PDB entry 8F7O | X-ray diffraction, 3.54 A resolution | chains A and B

# Chain A (and B)
Protein: Serine/threonine-protein kinase B-raf
From: Homo sapiens
Notes: EC 2.7.11.1; chain B of this document is another copy of the same molecule, construct and numbering; everything in this record applies to it too
Reference sequence: P15056 (BRAF_HUMAN); residue numbers follow UniProt; this construct covers 441-723
Sequence (283 residues; numbered 441 to 723; the number before each row is that of its first residue):
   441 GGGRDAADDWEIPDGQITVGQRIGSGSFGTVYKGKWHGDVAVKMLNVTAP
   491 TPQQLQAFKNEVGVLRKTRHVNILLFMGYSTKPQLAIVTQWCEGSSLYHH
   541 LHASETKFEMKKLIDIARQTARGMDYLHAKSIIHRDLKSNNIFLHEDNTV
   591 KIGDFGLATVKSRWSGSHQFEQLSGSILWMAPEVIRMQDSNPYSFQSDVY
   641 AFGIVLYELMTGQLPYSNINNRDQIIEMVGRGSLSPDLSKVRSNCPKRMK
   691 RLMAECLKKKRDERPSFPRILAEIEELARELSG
Not modelled in the structure: 441-448, 600-611 (chain B: 441-448, 600-610, 723)
Sequence notes: conflict Gly441 (Leu in P15056), Gly443 (Arg in P15056), Ala446 (Ser in P15056), Ala447 (Ser in P15056), Ala543 (Ile in P15056), Ser544 (Ile in P15056), Lys551 (Ile in P15056), Arg562 (Gln in P15056), Asn588 (Leu in P15056), Ser630 (Lys in P15056), Glu667 (Phe in P15056), Ser673 (Tyr in P15056), Arg688 (Ala in P15056), Ser706 (Leu in P15056), Glu713 (Ser in P15056), Glu716 (Leu in P15056), Glu720 (Ser in P15056), Ser722 (Pro in P15056), Gly723 (Lys in P15056); variant Arg709 (Gln in P15056)
Swiss-Prot annotation at these positions:
  - active site: Asp576 (Proton acceptor)
  - binding site (ATP): Ile463 to Val471, Lys483
  - modified residue: Arg671 (Omega-N-methylarginine)
  - cross-link: Lys578 (Glycyl lysine isopeptide (Lys-Gly) (interchain with G-Cter in ubiquitin))
  - natural variant: Arg462 (R462I: In CRC), Ile463 (I463S: In CRC), Gly464 (G464E: In CRC; G464V: In a colorectal cancer cell line), Gly466 (G466A: In melanoma; G466E: In melanoma; G466V: In LNCR), Ser467 (S467A: In CFC1), Phe468 (F468S: In CFC1), Gly469 (G469A: In NHL; G469E: In CFC1 and colon cancer; G469R: In NHL; G469V: In a colorectal adenocarcinoma sample), Leu485 (L485F: In CFC1), Lys499 (K499E: In CFC1; K499N: In CFC1), Glu501 (E501G: In CFC1; E501K: In CFC1), Leu525 (L525P: In CFC1), Trp531 (W531C: In NS7), 12 further natural variant entries in UniProt
  - mutagenesis: Lys483 (K483S: Reduces kinase activity with MAP2K1), Arg509 (R509H: Loss of MAP2K1-mediated-BRAF-KSR1 dimerization), Lys578 (K578R: Blocks EGF-induced ubiquitination and ERK activation), Ile666 (I666R: No effect on MAP2K1-mediated-BRAF-KSR1 dimerization, however loss of BRAF-mediated phosphorylation of MAP2K1), Arg671 (R671K: Increased kinase activity and stability in response to EGF treatment)
Residues lining bound ligands: tovorafenib (QOP; 6-amino-5-chloro-N-[(1R)-1-(5-{[5-chloro-4-(trifluoromethyl)pyridin-2-yl]carbamoyl}-1,3-thiazol-2-yl)ethyl]pyrimidine-4-carboxamide): Val471, Ala481, Val482, Lys483, Glu501, Val504, Leu505, Thr508, Ile513, Leu514, Ile527, Thr529, Gln530, Trp531, Cys532, Leu567, Ile572, Ile573, His574, Phe583, Ile592, Gly593, Asp594, Phe595, Leu597, Ala598
What the authors report for this chain:
  - binding site for tovorafenib: Lys483, Glu501, Thr529, Cys532, Asp594, Phe595
  - conformationally variable residues (order/disorder transition): Thr599 to Leu613, Phe610 to Ser630

# How chain A and chain B interact
Pairs across the interface (52):
  Trp450(A) with Arg506(B); Lys507(B); Thr508(B); Arg509(B); Tyr566(B); Lys570(B)
  Lys475(A) with Glu715(B), salt bridge
  Trp476(A) with Tyr566(B), hydrophobic
  His477(A) with His510(B), hydrogen bond (backbone-side chain); Arg562(B); Asp565(B), salt bridge; Tyr566(B); Ala569(B)
  Gly478(A) with Arg562(B)
  Asp479(A) with Arg562(B), salt bridge
  Leu505(A) with Arg509(B), hydrogen bond (backbone-side chain)
  Arg506(A) with Trp450(B); Arg509(B), hydrogen bond (backbone-side chain)
  Lys507(A) with Trp450(B)
  Thr508(A) with Trp450(B); Arg509(B), hydrogen bond (backbone-side chain)
  Arg509(A) with Trp450(B); Leu505(B); Arg506(B), hydrogen bond (side chain-backbone); Thr508(B), hydrogen bond (side chain-backbone); Arg509(B); Phe516(B), hydrogen bond (side chain-backbone); Met517(B)
  His510(A) with His477(B), hydrogen bond (side chain-backbone); Leu515(B); Met517(B)
  Val511(A) with Leu515(B); Gln530(B)
  Leu515(A) with Arg509(B); His510(B); Val511(B)
  Phe516(A) with Arg509(B), hydrogen bond (backbone-side chain)
  Met517(A) with Arg509(B); His510(B)
  Gln530(A) with Val511(B)
  Arg562(A) with Lys475(B); His477(B); Gly478(B); Asp479(B), salt bridge
  Asp565(A) with His477(B), salt bridge
  Tyr566(A) with Trp450(B); Trp476(B), hydrophobic; His477(B)
  Ala569(A) with His477(B)
  Lys570(A) with Trp450(B)
  Glu715(A) with Lys475(B), salt bridge; Gly478(B)
Other interface residues (no listed pair), chain A (26 interface residues in all): Asp449, Thr589, Leu711
Other interface residues (no listed pair), chain B (26 interface residues in all): Asp449, Glu586, Leu711

# Overview
Chain A and chain B each contribute 26 residues to their interface; the contacts include 9 hydrogen bonds and
6 salt bridges. Polar pairs include Lys475(A)-Glu715(B), His477(A)-Asp565(B) and Asp479(A)-Arg562(B). Chain A
binds tovorafenib. From the paper: a binding site for tovorafenib at Lys483(A), Glu501(A) and Thr529(A) among
others; conformational variability at Thr599(A) and Phe610(A).
Chain A and chain B are both Serine/threonine-protein kinase B-raf (Homo sapiens); the structure, BRAF kinase
in complex with TAK580 (tovorafenib), was determined by X-ray diffraction (same publication as 8F7P).
